Entry 7A5T (X-ray diffraction, 1.40 A resolution); this record covers chain A.

== Chain A ==
Name: Beta-lactamase
From: Mycobacterium tuberculosis
Notes: EC 3.5.2.6
Reference sequence: A0A655AHQ9 (A0A655AHQ9_MYCTX); the construct lacks a stretch of the UniProt sequence and is renumbered around it, so the offset changes along the chain: 28-57 = UniProt 6-35; 59-83 = UniProt 36-60; 86-145 = UniProt 61-120; 146-238 = UniProt 125-217; 2 more segments
Chain sequence (266 residues; numbered 27 to 293 plus 4 insertion-coded residues; 5 numbers in that range are skipped by the numbering (no residue carries them; nothing is unmodelled there); the number before each row is that of its first residue; a row labelled like 145A-145D holds insertion residues (145A, then the next letters in order)):
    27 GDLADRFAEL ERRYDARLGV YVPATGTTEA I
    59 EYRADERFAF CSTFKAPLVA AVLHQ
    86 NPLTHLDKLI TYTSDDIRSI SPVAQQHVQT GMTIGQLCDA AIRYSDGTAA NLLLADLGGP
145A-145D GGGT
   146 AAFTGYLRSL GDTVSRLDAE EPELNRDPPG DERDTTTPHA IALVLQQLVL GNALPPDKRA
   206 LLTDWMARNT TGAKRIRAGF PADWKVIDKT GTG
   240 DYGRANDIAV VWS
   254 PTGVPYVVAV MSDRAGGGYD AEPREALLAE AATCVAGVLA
Sequence notes: expression tag (27); engineered mutation Glu55 (Ala33 in A0A655AHQ9)
What the authors report for this chain:
  - mutagenesis - A55E, G269S: increased growth
  - mutagenesis - A55E, G269S: unchanged catalytic activity
  - interface residues: Glu55
  - mutagenesis - A55E: unchanged binding to sulbactam
  - mutagenesis - S70A: abolished catalytic activity on ampicillin
  - catalytic residues: Ser70, Glu166 (citing earlier work)

== In short ==
From the paper: catalytic residues Ser70 and Glu166; A55E and G269S increase growth.
Chain A is Beta-lactamase (Mycobacterium tuberculosis); the structure, Crystal structure of A55E mutant of
BlaC from Mycobacterium tuberculosis, was determined by X-ray diffraction, deposited together with 7A5W, 7A71
and 7A72.
